PDB entry 9CI8 | electron microscopy, 3.01 A resolution | chains d and m of the 12 polymer chains in the assembly

== Chain d ==
Protein: T-cell surface glycoprotein CD3 delta chain
Organism: Homo sapiens
Reference sequence: P04234 (CD3D_HUMAN); numbering as in UniProt (aligned over 22-126)
Sequence (105 residues; each row starts with the number of its first residue):
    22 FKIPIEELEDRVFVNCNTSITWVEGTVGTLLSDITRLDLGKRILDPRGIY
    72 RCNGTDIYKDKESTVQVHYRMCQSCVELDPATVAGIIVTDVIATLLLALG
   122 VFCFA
Disordered / not traced: 49-55, 75-84
Disulfides: Cys37-Cys73, Cys93-Cys96
Curated features (UniProtKB/Swiss-Prot):
  - glycosylation (N-linked (GlcNAc...) asparagine): Asn38, Asn74

== Chain m ==
Protein: T cell receptor delta constant
Organism: Homo sapiens
Reference sequence: A0A075B6X2 (A0A075B6X2_HUMAN); residues 238-273 here correspond to UniProt positions 119-154 (UniProt number = residue number - 119)
Sequence (36 residues; row label = number of the first residue in the row):
   238 HTEKVNMMSLTVLGLRMLFAKTVAVNFLLTAKLFFL

== How chain d and chain m interact ==
Residue-residue contacts (20):
  Gln94(d) - Thr239(m)
  Cys96(d) - Glu240(m)
  Cys96(d) - Asn243(m)
  Val97(d) - Glu240(m)
  Val97(d) - Asn243(m)
  Val97(d) - Met244(m)
  Glu98(d) - Glu240(m)  hydrogen bond (backbone-backbone)
  Glu98(d) - Lys241(m)
  Glu98(d) - Met244(m)
  Leu99(d) - Met244(m)  hydrophobic
  Asp100(d) - Met244(m)
  Thr103(d) - Met244(m)
  Thr110(d) - Leu255(m)
  Asp111(d) - Lys258(m)  salt bridge
  Ala114(d) - Leu255(m)  hydrophobic
  Leu117(d) - Val262(m)
  Leu118(d) - Val262(m)  hydrophobic
  Gly121(d) - Lys269(m)
  Cys124(d) - Lys269(m)
  Phe125(d) - Lys269(m)
Also at the interface, not in a pair above, chain d (18 interface residues in all): Ser95, Ile107, Thr115
Also at the interface, not in a pair above, chain m (15 interface residues in all): Leu247, Thr248, Gly251, Leu252, Ala261, Leu266

== In short ==
The interface between chain d and chain m involves 18 residues on one side and 15 on the other; the contacts
include 1 hydrogen bond and 1 salt bridge. Among the polar pairs are Asp111(d)-Lys258(m) and
Glu98(d)-Glu240(m).
Chain d is T-cell surface glycoprotein CD3 delta chain and chain m is T cell receptor delta constant, both
from Homo sapiens; the structure, T cell receptor complex, was determined by electron microscopy together with
9CIA from the same study.
